Entry 7MKE (electron microscopy, 3.70 A resolution); this record covers chains I and K of the 8 polymer chains in the assembly.

== Chain I ==
Molecule: DNA-directed RNA polymerase subunit beta
Organism: Escherichia coli
Notes: EC 2.7.7.6
Reference sequence: P0A8V4 (RPOB_ECO57); residues 1-1342 here = UniProt positions 1-1342
Amino-acid sequence (1342 residues; row label = number of the first residue in the row):
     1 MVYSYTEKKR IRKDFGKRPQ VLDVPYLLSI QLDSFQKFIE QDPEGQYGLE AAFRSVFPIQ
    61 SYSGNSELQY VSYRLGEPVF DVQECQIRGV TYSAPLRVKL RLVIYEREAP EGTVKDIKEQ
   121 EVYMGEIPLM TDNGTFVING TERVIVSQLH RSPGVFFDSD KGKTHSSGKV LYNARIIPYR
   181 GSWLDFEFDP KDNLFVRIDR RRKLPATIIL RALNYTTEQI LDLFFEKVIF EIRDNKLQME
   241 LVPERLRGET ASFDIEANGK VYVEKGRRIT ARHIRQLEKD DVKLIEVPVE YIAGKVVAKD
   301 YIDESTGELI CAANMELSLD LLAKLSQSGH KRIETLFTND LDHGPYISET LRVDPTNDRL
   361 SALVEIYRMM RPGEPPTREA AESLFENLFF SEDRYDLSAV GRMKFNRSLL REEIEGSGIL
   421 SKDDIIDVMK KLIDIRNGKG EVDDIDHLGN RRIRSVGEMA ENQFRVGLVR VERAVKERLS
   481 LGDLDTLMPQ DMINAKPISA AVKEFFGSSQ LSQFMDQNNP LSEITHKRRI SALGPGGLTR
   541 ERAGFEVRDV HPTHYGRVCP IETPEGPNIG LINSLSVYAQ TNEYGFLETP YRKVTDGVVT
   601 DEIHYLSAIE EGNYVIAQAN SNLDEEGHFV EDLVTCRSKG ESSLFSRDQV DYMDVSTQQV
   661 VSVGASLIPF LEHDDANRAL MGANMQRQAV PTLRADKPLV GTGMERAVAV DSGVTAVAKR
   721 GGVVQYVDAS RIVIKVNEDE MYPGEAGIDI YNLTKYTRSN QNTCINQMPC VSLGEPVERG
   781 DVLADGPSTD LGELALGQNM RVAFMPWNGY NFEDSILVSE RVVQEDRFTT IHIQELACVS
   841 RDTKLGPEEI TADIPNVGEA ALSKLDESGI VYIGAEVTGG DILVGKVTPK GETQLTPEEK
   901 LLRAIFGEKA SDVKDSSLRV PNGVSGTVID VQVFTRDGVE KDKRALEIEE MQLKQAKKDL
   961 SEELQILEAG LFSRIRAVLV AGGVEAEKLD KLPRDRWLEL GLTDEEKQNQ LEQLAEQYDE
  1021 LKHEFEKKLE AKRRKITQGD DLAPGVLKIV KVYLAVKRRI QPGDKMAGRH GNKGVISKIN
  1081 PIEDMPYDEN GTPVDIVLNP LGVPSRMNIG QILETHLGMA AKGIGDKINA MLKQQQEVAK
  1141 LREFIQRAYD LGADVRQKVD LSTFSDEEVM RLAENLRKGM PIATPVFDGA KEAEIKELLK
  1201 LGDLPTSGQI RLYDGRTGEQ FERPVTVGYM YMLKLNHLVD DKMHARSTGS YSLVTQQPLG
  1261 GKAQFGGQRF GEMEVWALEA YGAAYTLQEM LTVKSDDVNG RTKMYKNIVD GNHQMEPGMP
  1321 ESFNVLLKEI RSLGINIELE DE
Unresolved in the structure: 1, 1342
Curated features (UniProtKB/Swiss-Prot):
  - modified residue (N6-acetyllysine): Lys1022, Lys1200

== Chain K ==
Molecule: DNA-directed RNA polymerase subunit omega
Organism: Escherichia coli
Notes: EC 2.7.7.6
Reference sequence: P0A802 (RPOZ_ECO57); residues 1-91 here = UniProt positions 1-91
Amino-acid sequence (91 residues; row label = number of the first residue in the row):
     1 MARVTVQDAV EKIGNRFDLV LVAARRARQM QVGGKDPLVP EENDKTTVIA LREIEEGLIN
    61 NQILDVRERQ EQQEQEAAEL QAVTAIAEGR R
Unresolved in the structure: 1, 81-91

== Chain I / chain K interface ==
Residue-residue contacts (7):
  Gly1282(I) - Phe17(K)
  Tyr1285(I) - Leu21(K)
  Asn1312(I) - Gln31(K)
  Asn1312(I) - Val32(K)
  His1313(I) - Arg28(K)  hydrogen bond (backbone-side chain)
  His1313(I) - Gln31(K)  hydrogen bond (backbone-side chain)
  Gln1314(I) - Arg28(K)  hydrogen bond
Interface residues without a listed pair, chain I (7 interface residues in all): Gly1311, Met1315

== Overview ==
7 residues of chain I face 5 of chain K across their interface, with 3 hydrogen bonds. Polar pairs include
His1313(I)-Arg28(K), His1313(I)-Gln31(K) and Gln1314(I)-Arg28(K).
Here chain I is DNA-directed RNA polymerase subunit beta and chain K is DNA-directed RNA polymerase subunit
omega, both from Escherichia coli. Entry 7MKE (Cryo-EM structure of Escherichia coli RNA polymerase bound to
lambda PR promoter DNA (class 2)) was determined by electron microscopy together with 7MKD, 7MKI and 7MKJ from
the same study.
